Entry 5VZJ (X-ray diffraction, 3.30 A resolution); this record covers chains J and M of the 14 polymer chains in the assembly.

[Chain J]
Molecule: Exosome complex exonuclease RRP6
Source organism: Saccharomyces cerevisiae (strain ATCC 204508 / S288c)
Notes: EC 3.1.13.-
UniProtKB: Q12149 (RRP6_YEAST); residues 129-684 here = UniProt positions 129-684
Sequence (559 residues; row label = number of the first residue in the row):
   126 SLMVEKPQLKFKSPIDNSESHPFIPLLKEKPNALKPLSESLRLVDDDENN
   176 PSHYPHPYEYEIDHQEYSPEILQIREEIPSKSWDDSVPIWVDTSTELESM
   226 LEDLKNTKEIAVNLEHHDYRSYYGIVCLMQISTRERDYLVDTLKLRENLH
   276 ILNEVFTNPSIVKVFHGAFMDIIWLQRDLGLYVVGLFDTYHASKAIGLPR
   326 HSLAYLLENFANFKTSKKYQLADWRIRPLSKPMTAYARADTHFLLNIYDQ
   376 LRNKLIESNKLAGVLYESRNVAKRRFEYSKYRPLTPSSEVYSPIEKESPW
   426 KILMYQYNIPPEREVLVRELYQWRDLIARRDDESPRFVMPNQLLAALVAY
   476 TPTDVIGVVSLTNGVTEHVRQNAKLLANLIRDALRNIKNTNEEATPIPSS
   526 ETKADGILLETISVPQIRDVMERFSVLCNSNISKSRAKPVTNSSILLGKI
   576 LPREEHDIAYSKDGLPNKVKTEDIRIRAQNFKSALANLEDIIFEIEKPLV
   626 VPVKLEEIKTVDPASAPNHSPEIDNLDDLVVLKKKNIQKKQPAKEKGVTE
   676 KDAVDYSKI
Unresolved in the structure: 126-127, 519-540, 557-565, 619-684
Differences from the reference sequence: expression tag (126-128); engineered mutation Asn238 (Asp in Q12149)
Curated features (UniProtKB/Swiss-Prot):
  - binding site (AMP): Glu240, His241, Trp299, Lys342, Gln345
  - binding site (Mn(2+)): Glu240, Asp296, Asp365
  - binding site (UMP): Glu240, His241, Trp299, Lys342, Gln345
  - binding site (Zn(2+)): Glu240, Asp365
  - modified residue: Ser138 (Phosphoserine), Thr520 (Phosphothreonine), Ser640 (Phosphoserine), Ser645 (Phosphoserine)
  - mutagenesis: Gln133 (Q133A: No significant effects on growth rates and degradation of 5' ETS RNA, increased accumulation of extended forms of snR40 snoRNA and 5.8S + 30 nt RNA; when associated with A-142), Asn142 (N142A: No significant effects on growth rates and degradation of 5' ETS RNA, increased accumulation of extended forms of snR40 snoRNA and 5.8S + 30 nt RNA; when associated with A-133), Glu240 (E240A: Temperature-sensitive mutant. Abolishes exonuclease activity and increases accumulation of 5.8S + 30 nt RNA, 5' ETS RNA and U24 + 3 nt RNA), Asp296 (D296A: Temperature-sensitive mutant. Abolishes exonuclease activity and increases accumulation of 5.8S + 30 nt RNA, 5' ETS RNA and U24 + 3 nt RNA. No effect on subcellular localization), Tyr361 (Y361A: Temperature-sensitive mutant. Abolishes exonuclease activity and increases accumulation of 5.8S + 30 nt RNA, 5' ETS RNA and U24 + 3 nt RNA; Y361F: Temperature-sensitive mutant ...), Asp365 (D365A: Temperature-sensitive mutant. Abolishes exonuclease activity and increases accumulation of 5.8S + 30 nt RNA, 5' ETS RNA and U24 + 3 nt RNA), Trp448 (W448A: No significant effects on growth at different temperatures, in vitro exonuclease activity and processing 5.8S rRNA, U24 snoRNA and ETS RNA), Arg449 (R449A: No significant effects on growth at different temperatures and processing 5.8S rRNA, U24 snoRNA and ETS RNA. Reduces exonuclease activity), Asp456 (D456A: No significant effects on growth at different temperatures, in vitro exonuclease activity and processing 5.8S rRNA, U24 snoRNA and ETS RNA), Asp457 (D457A: No significant effects on growth rates at different temperatures, processing 5' ETS RNA and poly(A)+ snoRNAs, non-significant or moderate defects in 5.8S rRNA processing resulting in ...)
Reported in the primary citation:
  - mutagenesis - D238N: abolished catalytic activity (citing earlier work)

[Chain M]
Molecule: 11-nt RNA strand
Sequence (11 nucleotides; row label = number of the first residue in the row):
     7 UUAUUUUAAAA
Unresolved in the structure: 7-12

[Chain J / chain M interface]
Pairs across the interface (25; chain J residue first):
  Asn238(J) - A17(M)  phosphate contact
  Leu239(J) - A17(M)  sugar contact
  Glu240(J) - A17(M)  sugar contact
  His241(J) - A17(M)  hydrogen bond to the phosphate
  His291(J) - A15(M)  phosphate contact
  His291(J) - A16(M)  salt bridge to the phosphate
  Gly292(J) - A15(M)  sugar contact
  Gly292(J) - A16(M)  sugar contact
  Phe294(J) - A15(M)  stacking on the base
  Phe294(J) - A16(M)  sugar contact
  Asp296(J) - A16(M)  hydrogen bond to the sugar
  Trp299(J) - A16(M)  sugar contact
  Trp299(J) - A17(M)  sugar contact
  Tyr315(J) - A14(M)  hydrogen bond to the phosphate
  Tyr315(J) - A15(M)  sugar contact
  Lys319(J) - U13(M)  sugar contact
  Lys319(J) - A14(M)  phosphate contact
  Arg325(J) - A15(M)  salt bridge to the phosphate
  His326(J) - A14(M)  salt bridge to the phosphate
  His326(J) - A15(M)  hydrogen bond to the phosphate
  Ser327(J) - A15(M)  hydrogen bond to the phosphate
  Ser327(J) - A16(M)  phosphate contact
  Leu328(J) - A16(M)  hydrogen bond to the phosphate
  Gln345(J) - A17(M)  hydrogen bond to the sugar
  Asp365(J) - A17(M)  phosphate contact
Interface residues without a listed pair, chain J (19 interface residues in all): Met295, Leu346

[Summary]
19 residues of chain J face 5 of chain M across their interface; the contacts include 7 hydrogen bonds, 3 salt
bridges and 1 aromatic stacking contact. Polar pairs include Asp296(J)-A16(M), Gln345(J)-A17(M) and
His241(J)-A17(M). From the paper: D238N of chain J abolishes catalytic activity.
Chain J is Exosome complex exonuclease RRP6 (Saccharomyces cerevisiae (strain ATCC 204508 / S288c)) and chain
M is an 11-nt RNA strand; the structure, Structure of a twelve component MPP6-nuclear RNA exosome complex
bound to RNA, was determined by X-ray diffraction.
